PDB entry 6PXZ | X-ray diffraction, 1.70 A resolution | chains A and C of the 3 polymer chains in the assembly

[Chain A (and C)]
Protein: Serum amyloid A-3 protein
From: Mus musculus
Notes: chain C of this document is another copy of the same molecule, construct and numbering; everything in this record applies to it too
Reference sequence: P04918 (SAA3_MOUSE); residues 19-122 here = UniProt positions 19-122
Chain sequence (104 residues; numbered 19 to 122; the number before each row is that of its first residue):
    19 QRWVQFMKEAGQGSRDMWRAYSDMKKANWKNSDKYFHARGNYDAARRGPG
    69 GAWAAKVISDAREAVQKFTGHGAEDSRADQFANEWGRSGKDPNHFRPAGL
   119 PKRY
Unresolved in the structure: 19, 89-92 (chain C: 19)

[Chain A / chain C interface]
Contacting residue pairs - 12 pairs, chain A then chain C:
  W21(A) - W21(C)
  E81(A) - W36(C)  hydrogen bond
  A82(A) - W36(C)  hydrophobic
  K85(A) - W36(C)
  F86(A) - Y39(C)  hydrophobic
  F86(A) - I76(C)
  F86(A) - A79(C)
  F86(A) - R80(C)
  F86(A) - V83(C)  hydrophobic
  F86(A) - Q84(C)  hydrogen bond (backbone-side chain)
  T87(A) - V83(C)
  T87(A) - T87(C)
Also at the interface, not in a pair above, chain A (8 interface residues in all): W71, V83
Also at the interface, not in a pair above, chain C (10 interface residues in all): M25

[In short]
The interface between chain A and chain C involves 8 residues on one side and 10 on the other, with 2 hydrogen
bonds. Polar contacts include E81(A)-W36(C) and F86(A)-Q84(C).
Both chains are Serum amyloid A-3 protein (Mus musculus). Entry 6PXZ (Crystal Structure of mouse Serum Amyloid
A3 (SAA3) in the trimeric form) was determined by X-ray diffraction together with 6PY0 from the same study.
